PDB entry 8YVZ | electron microscopy, 3.45 A resolution | chains J and P of the 20 polymer chains in the assembly

# Chain J
Name: Spike glycoprotein E2
Source organism: Semliki Forest virus 4
UniProt: A0A0E3T652 (A0A0E3T652_SFV); residues 5-422 here correspond to UniProt positions 338-755 (UniProt number = residue number + 333)
Amino-acid sequence (418 residues; numbered 5 to 422; the number before each row is that of its first residue):
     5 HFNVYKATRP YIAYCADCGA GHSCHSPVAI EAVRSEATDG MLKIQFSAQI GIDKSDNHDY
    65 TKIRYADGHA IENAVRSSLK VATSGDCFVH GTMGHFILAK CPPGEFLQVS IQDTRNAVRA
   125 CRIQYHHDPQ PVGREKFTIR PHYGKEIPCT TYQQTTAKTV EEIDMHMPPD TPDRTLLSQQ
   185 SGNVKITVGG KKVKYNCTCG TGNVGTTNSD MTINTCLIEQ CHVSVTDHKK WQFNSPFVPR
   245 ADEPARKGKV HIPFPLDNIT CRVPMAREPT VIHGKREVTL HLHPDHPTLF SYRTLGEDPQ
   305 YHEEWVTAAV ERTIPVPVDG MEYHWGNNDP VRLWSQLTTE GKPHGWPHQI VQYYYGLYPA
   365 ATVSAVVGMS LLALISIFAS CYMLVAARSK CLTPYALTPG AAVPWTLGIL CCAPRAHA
Cystine bridges: Cys19-Cys125, Cys91-Cys105, Cys201-Cys225, Cys203-Cys220
Covalently attached groups: N-acetylglucosamine (NAG) linked to Asn200, Asn262

# Chain P
Name: capsid protein, partial
Source organism: Semliki Forest virus 4
UniProt: A0A0E3T652 (A0A0E3T652_SFV); numbering as in UniProt (aligned over 107-267)
Amino-acid sequence (161 residues; numbered 107 to 267; the number before each row is that of its first residue):
   107 KRERMCMKIE NDCIFEVKHE GKVTGYACLV GDKVMKPAHV KGVIDNADLA KLAFKKSSKY
   167 DLECAQIPVH MRSDASKYTH EKPEGHYNWH HGAVQYSGGR FTIPTGAGKP GDSGRPIFDN
   227 KGRVVAIVLG GANEGSRTAL SVVTWNKDMV TRVTPEGSEE W

# How chain J and chain P interact
Contacting residue pairs - 20 pairs, chain J then chain P:
  Leu396(J) - Lys161(P)  hydrogen bond (backbone-side chain)
  Thr397(J) - Lys161(P)
  Thr397(J) - Ser163(P)
  Pro398(J) - Tyr166(P)  hydrophobic
  Pro398(J) - Met255(P)  hydrophobic
  Tyr399(J) - Met255(P)  hydrophobic
  Ala400(J) - Lys139(P)
  Ala400(J) - Lys161(P)
  Ala400(J) - Cys170(P)
  Leu401(J) - Ser163(P)
  Leu401(J) - Tyr166(P)  hydrophobic
  Leu401(J) - Cys170(P)  hydrophobic
  Leu401(J) - Val256(P)
  Thr402(J) - Asp254(P)  hydrogen bond
  Thr402(J) - Val256(P)
  Pro403(J) - Tyr184(P)  hydrogen bond (backbone-side chain)
  Pro403(J) - Trp251(P)
  Gly404(J) - Asp254(P)
  Ala405(J) - Asp254(P)
  His421(J) - Gln172(P)  hydrogen bond
Also at the interface, not in a pair above, chain P (13 interface residues in all): Leu168, Arg178

# In short
The interface between chain J and chain P involves 11 residues on one side and 13 on the other, with 4
hydrogen bonds. Polar pairs include Leu396(J)-Lys161(P), Thr402(J)-Asp254(P) and Pro403(J)-Tyr184(P).
N-acetylglucosamine is covalently linked to Asn200(J) and Asn262(J).
Here chain J is Spike glycoprotein E2 and chain P is capsid protein, partial, both from Semliki Forest virus
4. Entry 8YVZ (Semliki Forest virus viron) was determined by electron microscopy (same publication as 8YVY,
8YW1 and 8YW2).
